6HWF - chains D and E of the 28 polymer chains in the assembly; structure by X-ray diffraction, 2.50 A resolution.

# Chain D
Name: Proteasome subunit alpha type-5
Organism: Saccharomyces cerevisiae (strain ATCC 204508 / S288c)
Notes: EC 3.4.25.1
UniProtKB: P32379 (PSA5_YEAST); residues -7 to 252 here correspond to UniProt positions 1-260 (UniProt number = residue number + 8)
Chain sequence (260 residues; row label = number of the first residue in the row; numbers below 1 keep their minus sign (Met-7 is residue -7)):
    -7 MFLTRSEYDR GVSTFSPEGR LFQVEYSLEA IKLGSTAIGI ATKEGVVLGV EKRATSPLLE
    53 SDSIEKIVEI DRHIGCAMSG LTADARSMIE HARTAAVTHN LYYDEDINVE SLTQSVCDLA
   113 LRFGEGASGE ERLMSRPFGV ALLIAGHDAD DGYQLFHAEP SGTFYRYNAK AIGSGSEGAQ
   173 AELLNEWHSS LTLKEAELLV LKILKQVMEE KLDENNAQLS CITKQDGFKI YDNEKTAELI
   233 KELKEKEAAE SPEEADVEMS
Disordered / not traced: -7 to 0, 118-124, 243-252

# Chain E
Name: Proteasome subunit alpha type-6
Organism: Saccharomyces cerevisiae (strain ATCC 204508 / S288c)
Notes: EC 3.4.25.1
UniProtKB: P40302 (PSA6_YEAST); residues 0-233 here correspond to UniProt positions 1-234 (UniProt number = residue number + 1)
Chain sequence (234 residues; each row starts with the number of its first residue; numbering starts at 0):
     0 MFRNNYDGDT VTFSPTGRLF QVEYALEAIK QGSVTVGLRS NTHAVLVALK RNADELSSYQ
    60 KKIIKCDEHM GLSLAGLAPD ARVLSNYLRQ QCNYSSLVFN RKLAVERAGH LLCDKAQKNT
   120 QSYGGRPYGV GLLIIGYDKS GAHLLEFQPS GNVTELYGTA IGARSQGAKT YLERTLDTFI
   180 KIDGNPDELI KAGVEAISQS LRDESLTVDN LSIAIVGKDT PFTIYDGEAV AKYI
Disordered / not traced: 0-2

# Chain D / chain E interface
Residue-residue contacts - 42 pairs, chain D then chain E:
  Ser5(D) with Arg125(E)
  Thr6(D) with Gly7(E); Gln20(E)
  Phe7(D) with Gln20(E), hydrogen bond (backbone-side chain); Tyr23(E); Ala24(E), hydrophobic; Leu76(E), hydrophobic; Arg125(E); Pro126(E); Gly128(E)
  Ser8(D) with Tyr23(E)
  Pro9(D) with Tyr23(E), hydrophobic; Glu26(E)
  Glu10(D) with Glu26(E); Gln30(E)
  Gly11(D) with Tyr23(E); Ala27(E)
  Leu13(D) with Arg125(E)
  Gln106(D) with Arg81(E), hydrogen bond
  Asp110(D) with Arg81(E), salt bridge
  Leu113(D) with Pro78(E), hydrophobic; Asp79(E); Arg125(E)
  Ser153(D) with Pro78(E)
  Gly154(D) with Pro78(E)
  Thr155(D) with Gln59(E)
  Phe156(D) with Gln59(E)
  Tyr157(D) with Arg50(E); Ala52(E); Ser56(E); Ser57(E)
  Arg158(D) with Ser56(E); Ser57(E), hydrogen bond (backbone-backbone)
  Tyr159(D) with Ala52(E); Asp53(E); Leu55(E); Ser56(E)
  Asn160(D) with Leu55(E), hydrogen bond (backbone-backbone)
  Ala161(D) with Leu55(E)
  Gln172(D) with Asp53(E), hydrogen bond; Leu55(E)
  Leu176(D) with Leu55(E), hydrophobic
Also at the interface, not in a pair above, chain D (27 interface residues in all): Arg2, Gly3, Glu117, Leu175, Trp179
Also at the interface, not in a pair above, chain E (26 interface residues in all): Asp6, Asn51, Glu54, Tyr122, Gly123

# Summary
Chain D and chain E form an interface of 27 and 26 residues respectively, with 5 hydrogen bonds and 1 salt
bridge. Among the polar pairs are Asp110(D)-Arg81(E), Phe7(D)-Gln20(E) and Gln106(D)-Arg81(E).
Here chain D is Proteasome subunit alpha type-5 and chain E is Proteasome subunit alpha type-6, both from
Saccharomyces cerevisiae (strain ATCC 204508 / S288c). Entry 6HWF (Yeast 20S proteasome beta2-G45A mutant in
complex with ONX 0914) was determined by X-ray diffraction (same publication as 6HTB, 6HTC, 6HTD, 6HTP, 6HTR,
6HUB and 30 further entries).
